8YUA - chains A and F of the 6 polymer chains in the assembly; structure by X-ray diffraction, 2.37 A resolution.

# Chain A
Molecule: Detyrosinated tubulin alpha-1B chain
From: Sus scrofa
Reference sequence: Q2XVP4 (TBA1B_PIG); residue numbers follow UniProt; this construct covers 1-440
Amino-acid sequence (440 residues; row label = number of the first residue in the row):
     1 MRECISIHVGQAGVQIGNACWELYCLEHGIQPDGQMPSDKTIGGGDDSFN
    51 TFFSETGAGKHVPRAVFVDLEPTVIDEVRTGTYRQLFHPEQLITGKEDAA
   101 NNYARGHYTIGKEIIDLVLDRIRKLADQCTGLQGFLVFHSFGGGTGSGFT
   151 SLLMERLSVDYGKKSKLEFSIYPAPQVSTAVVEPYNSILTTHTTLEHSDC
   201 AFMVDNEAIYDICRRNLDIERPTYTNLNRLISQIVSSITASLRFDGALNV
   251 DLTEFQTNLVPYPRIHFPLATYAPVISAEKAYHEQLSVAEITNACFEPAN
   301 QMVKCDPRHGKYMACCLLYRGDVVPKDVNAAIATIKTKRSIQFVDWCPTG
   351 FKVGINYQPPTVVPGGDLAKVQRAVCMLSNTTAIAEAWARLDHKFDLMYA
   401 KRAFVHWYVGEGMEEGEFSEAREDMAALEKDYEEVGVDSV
Not modelled in the structure: 438-440
Bound ions: Ca2+: Asp39, Thr41, Gly44, Asp47; Mg2+: Asp69, Glu71 (together with GTP)
Residues lining bound ligands:
  - A1D69 (2-chloranyl-N-(4-methoxyphenyl)-N-methyl-thieno[3,2-d]pyrimidin-4-amine): Thr179, Ala180, Val181
  - GTP (guanosine-5'-triphosphate): Val9, Gly10, Gln11, Ala12, Gly13, Gln15, Ile16, Asp69, Asp98, Ala99, Ala100, Asn101, Ser140, Gly142, Gly143, Gly144, Thr145, Gly146, Ile171, Val177, Ser178, Thr179, Glu183, Asn206, Tyr224, Leu227, Asn228, Ile231
Curated features (UniProtKB/Swiss-Prot):
  - motif: Met1 to Cys4 (MREC motif)
  - active site: Glu254
  - binding site (GTP): Gly10, Gln11, Ala12, Gln15, Glu71, Ala99, Ser140, Gly143, Gly144, Thr145, Gly146, Thr179, Glu183, Asn206, Tyr224, Asn228, Leu252
  - binding site (Mg(2+)): Glu71
  - modified residue: Lys40 (N6,N6,N6-trimethyllysine), Ser48 (Phosphoserine), Ser232 (Phosphoserine), Tyr282 (3'-nitrotyrosine), Arg339 (Omega-N-methylarginine), Ser439 (Phosphoserine)
  - cross-link (Glycyl lysine isopeptide (Lys-Gly)): Lys326 (interchain with G-Cter in ubiquitin), Lys370 (interchain with G-Cter in ubiquitin)

# Chain F
Molecule: Tubulin--tyrosine ligase
From: Gallus gallus
Notes: EC 6.3.2.25
Reference sequence: A0A8C9FGJ1 (A0A8C9FGJ1_PAVCR); residues 1-378 here = UniProt positions 1-378
Amino-acid sequence (380 residues; numbered 1 to 380; the number before each row is that of its first residue):
     1 MYTFVVRDENSSVYAEVSRLLLATGQWKRLRKDNPRFNLMLGERNRLPFG
    51 RLGHEPGLVQLVNYYRGADKLCRKASLVKLIKTSPELSESCTWFPESYVI
   101 YPTNLKTPVAPAQNGIRHLINNTRTDEREVFLAAYNRRREGREGNVWIAK
   151 SSAGAKGEGILISSEASELLDFIDEQGQVHVIQKYLEKPLLLEPGHRKFD
   201 IRSWVLVDHLYNIYLYREGVLRTSSEPYNSANFQDKTCHLTNHCIQKEYS
   251 KNYGRYEEGNEMFFEEFNQYLMDALNTTLENSILLQIKHIIRSCLMCIEP
   301 AISTKHLHYQSFQLFGFDFMVDEELKVWLIEVNGAPACAQKLYAELCQGI
   351 VDVAISSVFPLADTGQKTSQPTSIFIKLHH
Not modelled in the structure: 90, 104-129, 140-143, 150-160, 226-233, 246-253, 255, 361-371
Construct notes: expression tag (379-380)
Residues lining bound ligands: AMP-PCP (ACP; phosphomethylphosphonic acid adenylate ester): Lys74, Ile148, Gln183, Lys184, Tyr185, Leu186, Lys198, Asp200, Arg202, Arg222, His239, Leu240, Thr241, Asn242, Asp318, Met320, Ile330, Glu331, Asn333

# Interface between chain A and chain F
Contacting residue pairs - 19 pairs, chain A then chain F:
  Gln176(A) - Pro56(F)
  Glu207(A) - His54(F)  salt bridge
  Glu297(A) - His306(F)
  Lys304(A) - His54(F)
  Asp306(A) - Arg66(F)
  Asp306(A) - Leu307(F)
  Arg308(A) - Pro300(F)  hydrogen bond (side chain-backbone)
  Arg308(A) - Ala301(F)  hydrogen bond (side chain-backbone)
  Arg308(A) - Ile302(F)
  Arg308(A) - Ser303(F)  hydrogen bond (side chain-backbone)
  His309(A) - Arg66(F)  hydrogen bond (side chain-backbone)
  His309(A) - Gly67(F)
  His309(A) - Ala301(F)  hydrogen bond (side chain-backbone)
  Ser340(A) - Ala301(F)
  Glu386(A) - Gly50(F)
  Glu386(A) - Arg66(F)  salt bridge
  Arg390(A) - Gly50(F)
  Arg390(A) - His54(F)
  His393(A) - Arg51(F)  hydrogen bond
Interface residues without a listed pair, chain A (14 interface residues in all): Pro298, Cys305, Lys338
Interface residues without a listed pair, chain F (14 interface residues in all): Gly53, His308

# Overview
The chain A/chain F interface involves 14 residues from each chain, with 6 hydrogen bonds and 2 salt bridges.
Polar contacts include Glu207(A)-His54(F), Glu386(A)-Arg66(F) and Arg308(A)-Pro300(F). Chain A binds GTP and
compound A1D69. Bound to chain F: AMP-PCP.
Here chain A is Detyrosinated tubulin alpha-1B chain (Sus scrofa) and chain F is Tubulin--tyrosine ligase
(Gallus gallus). Entry 8YUA (Tubulin-RB3-TTL in complex with compound SI10) was determined by X-ray
diffraction together with 8YTX and 8YU9 from the same study.
